PDB entry 9GMK | electron microscopy, 3.50 A resolution | chains E and M of the 11 polymer chains in the assembly

[Chain E]
Protein: Histone H3.2
Source organism: Homo sapiens
Reference sequence: Q71DI3 (H32_HUMAN); residues 0-135 here correspond to UniProt positions 1-136 (UniProt number = residue number + 1)
Sequence (136 residues; numbered 0 to 135; the number before each row is that of its first residue; numbering starts at 0):
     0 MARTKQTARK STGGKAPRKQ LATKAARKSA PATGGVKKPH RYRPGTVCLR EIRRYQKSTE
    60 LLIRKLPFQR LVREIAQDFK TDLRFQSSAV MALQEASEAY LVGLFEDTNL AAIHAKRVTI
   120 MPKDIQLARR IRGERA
Disordered / not traced: 0-38
Construct notes: conflict Cys47 (Ala48 in Q71DI3), Ala110 (Cys111 in Q71DI3)

[Chain M]
Molecule: 148-nt DNA strand
Sequence (148 nucleotides; numbered 26 to 173; the number before each row is that of its first residue):
    26 AAAAAAAAAA TTGTATATAT CTGACACGTG CCTGGAGACT AGGGAGTAAT CCCCTTGGCG
    86 GTTAAAACGC GGGGGACAGC GCGTACGTGC GTTTAAGCGG TGCTAGAGCT GTCTACGACC
   146 AATTGAGCGG CCTCGGCACC GGGATTCT

[How chain E and chain M interact]
Pairs across the interface - 14 pairs, chain E then chain M:
  Arg40(E) with DG96(M), base contact
  Pro43(E) with DG99(M), sugar contact
  Arg63(E) with DA90(M), salt bridge to the phosphate; DA91(M), salt bridge to the phosphate
  Arg72(E) with DT81(M), salt bridge to the phosphate
  Arg83(E) with DT80(M), phosphate contact; DT81(M), phosphate contact
  Phe84(E) with DT80(M), sugar contact; DT81(M), hydrogen bond to the phosphate
  Gln85(E) with DT80(M), hydrogen bond to the phosphate
  Val117(E) with DG100(M), phosphate contact; DA101(M), hydrogen bond to the phosphate
  Thr118(E) with DG100(M), phosphate contact; DA101(M), hydrogen bond to the phosphate
Interface residues without a listed pair, chain E (12 interface residues in all): Arg42, Leu82, Arg116

[Summary]
12 residues of chain E face 8 of chain M across their interface, with 4 hydrogen bonds and 3 salt bridges.
Polar pairs include Phe84(E)-DT81(M), Gln85(E)-DT80(M) and Val117(E)-DA101(M).
Here chain E is Histone H3.2 (Homo sapiens) and chain M is a 148-nt DNA strand. Entry 9GMK (SIRT7:H3K18DTU
nucleosome complex) was determined by electron microscopy, deposited together with 9GMR.
